PDB entry 4YHX | X-ray diffraction, 2.15 A resolution | chains A and C of the 3 polymer chains in the assembly

[Chain A]
Protein: Ribosomal protein 3/homing endonuclease-like fusion protein
Source organism: Grosmannia penicillata
UniProt: C7SQG1 (C7SQG1_9PEZI); residues 1-308 here correspond to UniProt positions 420-727 (UniProt number = residue number + 419)
Chain sequence (308 residues; row label = number of the first residue in the row):
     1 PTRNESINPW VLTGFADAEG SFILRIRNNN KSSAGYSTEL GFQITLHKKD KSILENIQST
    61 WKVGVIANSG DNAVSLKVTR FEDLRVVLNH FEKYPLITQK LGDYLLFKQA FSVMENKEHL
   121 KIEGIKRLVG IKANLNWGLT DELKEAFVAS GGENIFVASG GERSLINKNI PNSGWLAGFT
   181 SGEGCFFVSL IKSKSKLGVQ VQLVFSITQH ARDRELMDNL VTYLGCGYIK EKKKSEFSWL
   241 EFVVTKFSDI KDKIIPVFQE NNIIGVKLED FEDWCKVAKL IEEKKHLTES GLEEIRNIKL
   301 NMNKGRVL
Disordered / not traced: 1-3, 157-166, 308
Sequence notes: engineered mutation Lys51 (Ile470 in C7SQG1), Glu215 (Ala634 in C7SQG1), Glu260 (Val679 in C7SQG1)
Metal / ion sites: Ca2+ site 1: Ala18, Glu183 (shared with 1 residue of chain B; DA16(C) of chain C); Ca2+ site 2: Glu19, Glu183 (shared with 2 residues of chain B; DT15(C), DA16(C) of chain C); Ca2+ site 3: Glu19, Gly182 (shared with 1 residue of chain B; DT15(C) of chain C)

[Chain C]
Molecule: 27-nt DNA strand
Sequence (27 nucleotides; numbered 1 to 27; the number before each row is that of its first residue):
     1 GGTAAAGGGT TGAATAAGCG GAAAGGG
Metal / ion sites: Ca2+ site 1: DT15, DA16 (shared with Glu19(A), Glu183(A) of chain A; 2 residues of chain B); Ca2+ site 2: DT15 (shared with Glu19(A), Gly182(A) of chain A; 1 residue of chain B); Ca2+ site 3: DA16 (shared with Ala18(A), Glu183(A) of chain A; 1 residue of chain B)

[Interface between chain A and chain C]
Residue-residue contacts (54):
  Ala18(A) - DA16(C)  phosphate contact
  Glu19(A) - DT15(C)  sugar contact
  Glu19(A) - DA16(C)  phosphate contact
  Gly20(A) - DA16(C)  sugar contact
  Gly20(A) - DA17(C)  phosphate contact
  Ser21(A) - DA16(C)  sugar contact
  Ser21(A) - DA17(C)  hydrogen bond to the phosphate
  Ile23(A) - DA17(C)  sugar contact
  Ile23(A) - DG18(C)  phosphate contact
  Arg25(A) - DC19(C)  salt bridge to the phosphate
  Arg25(A) - DG20(C)  hydrogen bond to the base
  Arg27(A) - DG20(C)  hydrogen bond to the base
  Arg27(A) - DG21(C)  hydrogen bond to the base
  Arg27(A) - DA22(C)  base contact
  Gln43(A) - DA17(C)  hydrogen bond to the base
  Gln43(A) - DG18(C)  hydrogen bond to the base
  Thr45(A) - DT15(C)  sugar contact
  Thr45(A) - DA16(C)  base contact
  Leu46(A) - DT15(C)  phosphate contact
  His47(A) - DA14(C)  salt bridge to the phosphate
  His47(A) - DT15(C)  hydrogen bond to the phosphate
  Ala73(A) - DT15(C)  base contact
  Lys77(A) - DG18(C)  hydrogen bond to the base
  Lys100(A) - DA17(C)  phosphate contact
  Asn136(A) - DA17(C)  phosphate contact
  Asn136(A) - DG18(C)  hydrogen bond to the phosphate
  Trp137(A) - DA17(C)  sugar contact
  Trp137(A) - DG18(C)  hydrogen bond to the phosphate
  Glu183(A) - DA16(C)  phosphate contact
  Ile191(A) - DA6(C)  base contact
  Ser193(A) - DT3(C)  base contact
  Lys194(A) - DT3(C)  base contact
  Ser195(A) - DT3(C)  phosphate contact
  Lys196(A) - DT3(C)  hydrogen bond to the phosphate
  Gln200(A) - DA4(C)  base contact
  Gln200(A) - DA5(C)  hydrogen bond to the base
  Gln202(A) - DA5(C)  hydrogen bond to the base
  Gln202(A) - DA6(C)  hydrogen bond to the base
  Tyr228(A) - DA6(C)  sugar contact
  Tyr228(A) - DG7(C)  phosphate contact
  Lys230(A) - DG7(C)  base contact
  Lys230(A) - DG8(C)  hydrogen bond to the base
  Lys232(A) - DG8(C)  base contact
  Lys232(A) - DG9(C)  hydrogen bond to the base
  Lys232(A) - DT10(C)  base contact
  Lys234(A) - DT11(C)  base contact
  Lys234(A) - DG12(C)  hydrogen bond to the base
  Trp239(A) - DT11(C)  base contact
  Thr245(A) - DA5(C)  sugar contact
  Thr245(A) - DA6(C)  hydrogen bond to the phosphate
  Lys246(A) - DA5(C)  phosphate contact
  Lys246(A) - DA6(C)  phosphate contact
  Phe247(A) - DA5(C)  hydrogen bond to the phosphate
  His286(A) - DA4(C)  salt bridge to the phosphate
Other interface residues (no listed pair), chain A (43 interface residues in all): Phe22, Ser69, Asn72, Lys132, Leu135, Gly138, Lys233, Glu241, Ser248, Leu287
Other interface residues (no listed pair), chain C (21 interface residues in all): DG2, DA13

[Overview]
43 residues of chain A and 21 residues of chain C are in contact; the contacts include 19 hydrogen bonds and 3
salt bridges. Polar pairs include Arg25(A)-DG20(C), Arg27(A)-DG20(C) and Arg27(A)-DG21(C). The Ca2+ site 3 is
built by Ala18(A), Glu183(A) and DA16(C).
Here chain A is Ribosomal protein 3/homing endonuclease-like fusion protein (Grosmannia penicillata) and chain
C is a 27-nt DNA strand. Entry 4YHX (Crystal Structure of LAGLIDADG Meganuclease I-GpeMI Bound to Uncleaved
DNA) was determined by X-ray diffraction together with 4Z1Z, 4Z20, 4YIS and 4YIT from the same study.
